1XF6 - chains A and D of the 4 polymer chains in the assembly; structure by X-ray diffraction, 1.10 A resolution.

== Chain A ==
Name: Phycoerythrin alpha-3 chain
From: Rhodomonas sp. CS24
Reference sequence: Q00433 (PHE3_RHOS2); residues 1-76 here correspond to UniProt positions 53-128 (UniProt number = residue number + 52)
Sequence (76 residues; each row starts with the number of its first residue):
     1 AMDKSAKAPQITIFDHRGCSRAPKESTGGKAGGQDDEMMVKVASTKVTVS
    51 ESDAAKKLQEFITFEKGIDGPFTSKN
Construct notes: modified residue (4)
Modified positions: Lys4 (5-hydroxylysine; LYZ)
Glycans and other covalent adducts: 15,16-dihydrobiliverdin (DBV) linked to Cys19
Ligand contacts:
  - 15,16-dihydrobiliverdin (DBV), molecule 1: Phe14, His16, Ser20, Arg21, Pro23, Lys24, Glu25, Ser26, Asp36, Glu37, Met38, Met39, Lys41
  - 15,16-dihydrobiliverdin (DBV), molecule 2: Ile62, Phe64, Asn76
  - phycoerythrobilin (PEB), molecule 1: Met2, Asp3, Lys4, Ser5, Ala6, Lys7
  - phycoerythrobilin (PEB), molecule 2: Ile13, Phe14, Asp15, Arg17, Gln34, Asp35, Met38, Met39, Val40
  - phycoerythrobilin (PEB), molecule 3: Phe64, Glu65, Lys66, Asp69, Gly70, Pro71, Phe72, Thr73, Ser74
UniProt features mapped onto this chain:
  - binding site (15,16-dihydrobiliverdin): Cys19, Arg21, Glu25, Ser26, Lys41

== Chain D ==
Name: B-phycoerythrin beta chain
From: Rhodomonas sp. CS24
Reference sequence: P27198 (PHEB_RHOS2); numbering as in UniProt (aligned over 1-177)
Sequence (177 residues; row label = number of the first residue in the row):
     1 MLDAFSRVVTNADSKAAYVGGADLQALKKFISEGNKRLDSVNSIVSNASC
    51 IVSDAVSGMICENPSLISPSGNCYTNRRMAACLRDGEIILRYVSYALLSG
   101 DASVLEDRCLNGLKETYSSLGVPANSNARAVSIMKACAVAFVNNTASQKK
   151 LSTPQGDCSGLASEVGGYFDKVTAAIS
Construct notes: conflict Cys50 (Val in P27198), Val56 (Tyr in P27198), Cys61 (Glu in P27198), Ser65 (His in P27198), Cys73 (Glu in P27198); modified residue (72)
Modified positions: Asn72 (n-methyl asparagine; MEN)
Glycans and other covalent adducts: phycoerythrobilin (PEB) linked to Cys50, Cys61, Cys82, Cys158
Ligand contacts:
  - 15,16-dihydrobiliverdin (DBV): Pro64, Ser65, Ile67, Ser68, Pro69
  - phycoerythrobilin (PEB), molecule 1: Leu24, Lys28, Asn35, Lys36, Leu38, Asp39, Ser40, Phe141, Val142, Asn144, Leu151, Thr153, Pro154, Gln155, Gly156
  - phycoerythrobilin (PEB), molecule 2: Asn47, Ile51, Asp54, Ser57, Gly58, Glu62, Arg129, Ser132, Ile133, Ala136, Cys137, Ala140, Phe141
  - phycoerythrobilin (PEB), molecule 3: Val56, Met59, Leu66, Asn72, Cys73, Arg77, Arg78, Ala81, Arg84, Asp85, Ile88, Tyr92, Arg108, Cys109, Leu113, Thr116, Tyr117, Leu120, Val122, Pro123, Ser126, Asn127, Ala130
UniProt features mapped onto this chain:
  - binding site ((2R,3E)-phycoerythrobilin): Lys28, Asn35, Asp39, Cys50, Asp54, Cys61, Asn72, Arg77, Arg78, Cys82, Arg129, Ser147, Gln148, Pro154 to Cys158
  - modified residue: Asn72 (N4-methylasparagine)

== How chain A and chain D interact ==
Contacting residue pairs - 22 pairs, chain A then chain D:
  Lys56(A) - Glu87(D)  salt bridge
  Glu60(A) - Val45(D)
  Glu60(A) - Ser46(D)
  Glu60(A) - Ala48(D)
  Glu60(A) - Ser49(D)  hydrogen bond
  Thr63(A) - Asn42(D)  hydrogen bond
  Thr63(A) - Ser46(D)  hydrogen bond
  Glu65(A) - Asn42(D)
  Glu65(A) - Ser43(D)  hydrogen bond (side chain-backbone)
  Glu65(A) - Ser46(D)
  Glu65(A) - Ser152(D)  hydrogen bond
  Lys66(A) - Asn47(D)  hydrogen bond (backbone-side chain)
  Lys66(A) - Lys150(D)  hydrogen bond (side chain-backbone)
  Ile68(A) - Ala140(D)
  Ile68(A) - Phe141(D)  hydrophobic
  Ile68(A) - Asn144(D)
  Ile68(A) - Lys150(D)
  Gly70(A) - Lys150(D)
  Pro71(A) - Lys149(D)
  Phe72(A) - Lys149(D)  hydrogen bond (backbone-backbone)
  Phe72(A) - Leu151(D)
  Phe72(A) - Ser152(D)
Also at the interface, not in a pair above, chain A (14 interface residues in all): Lys57, Gln59, Phe64, Gly67, Asp69
Also at the interface, not in a pair above, chain D (17 interface residues in all): Asp39, Arg91

== In short ==
The interface between chain A and chain D involves 14 residues on one side and 17 on the other; the contacts
include 8 hydrogen bonds and 1 salt bridge. Polar contacts include Lys56(A)-Glu87(D), Glu60(A)-Ser49(D) and
Thr63(A)-Asn42(D).
Here chain A is Phycoerythrin alpha-3 chain and chain D is B-phycoerythrin beta chain, both from Rhodomonas
sp. CS24. Entry 1XF6 (High resolution crystal structure of phycoerythrin 545 from the marine cryptophyte
rhodomonas CS24) was determined by X-ray diffraction, deposited together with 1XG0.
